Entry 3LKR (X-ray diffraction, 2.00 A resolution); this record covers chains A and B of the 3 polymer chains in the assembly.

== Chain A ==
Protein: HLA class I histocompatibility antigen, B-35 alpha chain
Organism: Homo sapiens
UniProt: P30685 (1B35_HUMAN); residues 1-276 here correspond to UniProt positions 25-300 (UniProt number = residue number + 24)
Amino-acid sequence (276 residues; numbered 1 to 276; the number before each row is that of its first residue):
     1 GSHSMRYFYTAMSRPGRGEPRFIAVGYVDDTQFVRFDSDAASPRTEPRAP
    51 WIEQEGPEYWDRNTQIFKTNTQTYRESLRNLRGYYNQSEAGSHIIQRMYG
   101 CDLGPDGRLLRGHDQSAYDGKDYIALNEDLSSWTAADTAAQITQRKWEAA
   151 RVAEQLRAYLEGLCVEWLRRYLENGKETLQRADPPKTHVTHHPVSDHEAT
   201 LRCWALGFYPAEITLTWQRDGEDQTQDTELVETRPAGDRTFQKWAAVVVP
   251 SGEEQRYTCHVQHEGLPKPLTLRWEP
Disulfides: C101-C164, C203-C259

== Chain B ==
Protein: Beta-2-microglobulin
Organism: Homo sapiens
UniProt: P61769 (B2MG_HUMAN); residues 1-99 here correspond to UniProt positions 21-119 (UniProt number = residue number + 20)
Amino-acid sequence (100 residues; each row starts with the number of its first residue; numbering starts at 0):
     0 MIQRTPKIQVYSRHPAENGKSNFLNCYVSGFHPSDIEVDLLKNGERIEKV
    50 EHSDLSFSKDWSFYLLYYTEFTPTEKDEYACRVNHVTLSQPKIVKWDRDM
Differences from the reference sequence: initiating methionine (0)
Disulfides: C25-C80
Curated features (UniProtKB/Swiss-Prot):
  - modified residue: Q2 (Pyrrolidone carboxylic acid)
  - glycosylation: I1 (N-linked (Glc) (glycation) isoleucine), K19 (N-linked (Glc) (glycation) lysine), K41 (N-linked (Glc) (glycation) lysine), K48 (N-linked (Glc) (glycation) lysine), K58 (N-linked (Glc) (glycation) lysine), K91 (N-linked (Glc) (glycation) lysine), K94 (N-linked (Glc) (glycation) lysine)

== How chain A and chain B interact ==
Contacting residue pairs (61):
  F8(A) with S55(B); F56(B), hydrophobic
  Y9(A) with F56(B)
  T10(A) with F56(B); F62(B)
  M12(A) with S33(B); D34(B)
  R17(A) with D34(B), salt bridge
  V25(A) with D53(B); L54(B); S55(B)
  Y27(A) with S55(B); Y63(B), hydrogen bond
  Q32(A) with D53(B), hydrogen bond
  R35(A) with D53(B), salt bridge
  R48(A) with D53(B), salt bridge
  I94(A) with P32(B), hydrophobic; S33(B)
  Q96(A) with H31(B), hydrogen bond; F56(B); W60(B), hydrogen bond (side chain-backbone); F62(B)
  R97(A) with F56(B)
  M98(A) with F56(B), hydrophobic; K58(B); W60(B), hydrophobic
  Q115(A) with W60(B)
  S116(A) with W60(B)
  A117(A) with W60(B), hydrophobic
  D119(A) with M0(B); H31(B)
  G120(A) with R3(B), hydrogen bond (backbone-side chain); H31(B); W60(B)
  D122(A) with W60(B), hydrogen bond
  H192(A) with D98(B), salt bridge
  R202(A) with D98(B), hydrogen bond (side chain-backbone); M99(B)
  W204(A) with D98(B); M99(B)
  V231(A) with Q8(B)
  E232(A) with K6(B); Q8(B), hydrogen bond (backbone-side chain); Y26(B); S28(B), hydrogen bond
  T233(A) with Y26(B)
  R234(A) with Q8(B), hydrogen bond; Y10(B); M99(B), hydrogen bond (side chain-backbone)
  P235(A) with Y10(B), hydrogen bond (backbone-side chain); N24(B); Y26(B)
  A236(A) with R12(B), hydrogen bond (backbone-side chain); N24(B)
  G237(A) with R12(B), hydrogen bond (backbone-side chain); L65(B)
  D238(A) with R12(B)
  Q242(A) with Y10(B); S11(B); R12(B)
  W244(A) with M99(B), hydrogen bond (side chain-backbone)
Other interface residues (no listed pair), chain A (36 interface residues in all): I23, S92, H93
Other interface residues (no listed pair), chain B (28 interface residues in all): I1, H13, S57

== Summary ==
The interface between chain A and chain B involves 36 residues on one side and 28 on the other, with 15
hydrogen bonds and 4 salt bridges. Polar pairs include R17(A)-D34(B), R35(A)-D53(B) and R48(A)-D53(B).
Here chain A is HLA class I histocompatibility antigen, B-35 alpha chain and chain B is Beta-2-microglobulin,
both from Homo sapiens. Entry 3LKR (Crystal Structure of HLA B*3501 in complex with influenza NP418 epitope
from 2009 H1N1 swine origin ...) was determined by X-ray diffraction together with 3LKN, 3LKO, 3LKP, 3LKQ and
3LKS from the same study.
